PDB entry 6LZ9 | X-ray diffraction, 2.80 A resolution | chains B and H of the 4 polymer chains in the assembly

[Chain B]
Name: Hepatocyte growth factor
Source organism: Homo sapiens
Notes: fragment: SP domain
UniProt: P14210 (HGF_HUMAN); numbering as in UniProt (aligned over 495-728)
Amino-acid sequence (242 residues; row label = number of the first residue in the row):
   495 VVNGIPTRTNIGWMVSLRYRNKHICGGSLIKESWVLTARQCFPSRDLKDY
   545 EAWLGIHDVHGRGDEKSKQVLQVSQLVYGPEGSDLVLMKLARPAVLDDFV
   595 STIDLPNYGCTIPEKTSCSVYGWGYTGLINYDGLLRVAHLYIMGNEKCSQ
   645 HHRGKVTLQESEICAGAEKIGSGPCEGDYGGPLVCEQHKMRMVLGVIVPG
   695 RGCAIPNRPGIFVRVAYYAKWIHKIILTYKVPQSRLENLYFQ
Unresolved in the structure: 645-651, 662-663, 727-736
Construct notes: engineered mutation Ser561 (Cys in P14210), Gln566 (Asn in P14210), Gln653 (Asn in P14210); expression tag (729-736)
Disulfides: Cys519-Cys535, Cys612-Cys679, Cys642-Cys658, Cys669-Cys697

[Chain H]
Name: Heavy chain of t8E4 Fab fragment
Source organism: Mus musculus
Notes: antibody fragment or engineered binder
Amino-acid sequence (223 residues; row label = number of the first residue in the row; a row labelled like 82A-82C holds insertion residues (82A, then the next letters in order)):
     1 EVQLKESGPDLVQPSQTLSLTCTVSGFSLTGYGVHWVRQPPGKGLEWVGT
    51 LGWNDKKYYNSALKSRLSISRDTSKNQVFLKL
82A-82C SSL
    83 ETEDTAMYYCTRDGGLLF
100A-100E AYYAM
   101 DYWGQGTSVTVSSAKTTPPSVYPLAPGSAAQTNSMVTLGCLVKGYFPEPV
   151 TVTWNSGSLSSGVHTFPAVLQSDLYTLSSSVTVPSSTWPSETVTCNVAHP
   201 ASSTKVDKKIVPRDC
Unresolved in the structure: 128-132
Modified residues: Glu1 (pyroglutamic acid; PCA)
Disulfides: Cys22-Cys92, Cys140-Cys195

[How chain B and chain H interact]
Residue-residue contacts (21; chain B residue first):
  Thr501(B) with Ala100A(H)
  Arg502(B) with Ala100A(H), hydrogen bond (backbone-backbone); Tyr100B(H); Tyr100C(H)
  Thr503(B) with Trp53(H)
  Ile505(B) with Leu98(H), hydrophobic
  Asp592(B) with Trp53(H)
  Ser611(B) with Leu99(H); Phe100(H)
  Ser613(B) with Leu99(H), hydrogen bond (side chain-backbone)
  Tyr615(B) with Leu98(H), hydrogen bond (side chain-backbone); Leu99(H), hydrogen bond (side chain-backbone)
  His633(B) with Phe100(H)
  Val678(B) with Leu99(H)
  Glu680(B) with Tyr32(H), hydrogen bond; Leu99(H)
  Lys683(B) with Gly26(H); Phe27(H); Asn76(H)
  Arg685(B) with Gly31(H); Leu98(H)
Other interface residues (no listed pair), chain B (18 interface residues in all): Ile499, Pro500, Trp507, Val631, Cys679
Other interface residues (no listed pair), chain H (14 interface residues in all): Ser28, Thr30

[In short]
The interface between chain B and chain H involves 18 residues on one side and 14 on the other; the contacts
include 5 hydrogen bonds. Among the polar pairs are Ser613(B)-Leu99(H), Tyr615(B)-Leu98(H) and
Tyr615(B)-Leu99(H).
Chain B is Hepatocyte growth factor (Homo sapiens) and chain H is Heavy chain of t8E4 Fab fragment (Mus
musculus); the structure, t8E4 antibody Fab complexed with the active form of HGF, was determined by X-ray
diffraction.
